Entry 3PO4 (X-ray diffraction, 1.80 A resolution); this record covers chains A and B of the 3 polymer chains in the assembly.

Chain A:
Name: DNA polymerase I
Organism: Thermus aquaticus
Notes: EC 2.7.7.7; fragment: klenow fragment
UniProt: P19821 (DPO1_THEAQ); residue numbers follow UniProt; this construct covers 293-832
Sequence (540 residues; row label = number of the first residue in the row):
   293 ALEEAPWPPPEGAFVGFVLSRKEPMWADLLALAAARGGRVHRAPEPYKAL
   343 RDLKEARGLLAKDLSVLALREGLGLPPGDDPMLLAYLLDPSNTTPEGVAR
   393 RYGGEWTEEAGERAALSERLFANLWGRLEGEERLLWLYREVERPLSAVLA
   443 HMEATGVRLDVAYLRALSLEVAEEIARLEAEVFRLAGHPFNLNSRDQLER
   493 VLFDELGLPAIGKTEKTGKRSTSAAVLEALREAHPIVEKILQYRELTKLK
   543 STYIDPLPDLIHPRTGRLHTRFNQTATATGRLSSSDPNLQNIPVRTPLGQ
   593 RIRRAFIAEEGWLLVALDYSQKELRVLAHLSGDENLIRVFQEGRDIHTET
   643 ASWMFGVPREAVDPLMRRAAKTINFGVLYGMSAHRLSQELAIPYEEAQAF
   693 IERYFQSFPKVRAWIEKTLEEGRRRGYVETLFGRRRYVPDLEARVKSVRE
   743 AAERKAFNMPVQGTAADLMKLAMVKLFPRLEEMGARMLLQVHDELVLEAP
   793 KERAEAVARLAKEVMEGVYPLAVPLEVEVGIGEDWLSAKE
Not modelled in the structure: 293-294
Construct notes: engineered mutation Lys-614 (Ile in P19821), Lys-747 (Met in P19821)
Ion coordination: Na+ near Glu-507 (its only coordinating residue here)
Residues lining bound ligands: 2',3'-dideoxyadenosine triphosphate (DDS): Arg-587, Ser-612, Gln-613, His-639, Arg-659, Lys-663, Phe-667, Tyr-671, Asp-785
What the authors report for this chain:
  - binding site for 2',3'-dideoxyadenosine triphosphate: Tyr-671
  - mutagenesis - I614K (53-fold), I614K/M747K (56-fold): increased catalytic activity on dAMP incorporation opposite abasic
  - mutagenesis - M747K: increased catalytic activity on dAMP

Chain B:
Molecule: 12-nt DNA strand
Notes: fragment: DNA primer
Sequence (12 nucleotides; row label = number of the first residue in the row):
   101 GACCACGGCGCX
Modified / non-standard residues: 2DA (2',3'-dideoxyadenosine-5'-monophosphate) at position 112
Ion coordination: Mg2+ near 2DA_112 (its only coordinating residue here)

Chain A / chain B interface:
Contacting residue pairs - 35 pairs, chain A then chain B:
  Arg-487(A) / DG107(B)  hydrogen bond to the phosphate
  Arg-487(A) / DG108(B)  salt bridge to the phosphate
  Thr-506(A) / DG107(B)  hydrogen bond to the phosphate
  Thr-506(A) / DG108(B)  phosphate contact
  Glu-507(A) / DG107(B)  phosphate contact
  Lys-508(A) / DC106(B)  phosphate contact
  Lys-508(A) / DG107(B)  hydrogen bond to the phosphate
  Thr-509(A) / DC106(B)  phosphate contact
  Thr-509(A) / DG107(B)  hydrogen bond to the phosphate
  Ser-513(A) / DG108(B)  hydrogen bond to the phosphate
  Thr-514(A) / DG108(B)  hydrogen bond to the phosphate
  Ser-515(A) / DG108(B)  phosphate contact
  Ser-515(A) / DC109(B)  phosphate contact
  Ala-516(A) / DC109(B)  hydrogen bond to the phosphate
  Arg-536(A) / DG108(B)  hydrogen bond to the phosphate
  Arg-536(A) / DC109(B)  salt bridge to the phosphate
  Lys-540(A) / DG108(B)  base contact
  Lys-540(A) / DC109(B)  hydrogen bond to the base
  Lys-540(A) / DG110(B)  sugar contact
  Tyr-545(A) / DG110(B)  sugar contact
  Arg-573(A) / 2DA_112(B)  base contact
  Gln-582(A) / DC111(B)  sugar contact
  Asn-583(A) / DG110(B)  hydrogen bond to the base
  Asn-583(A) / DC111(B)  sugar contact
  Ile-584(A) / DC111(B)  sugar contact
  Pro-585(A) / DG110(B)  phosphate contact
  Pro-585(A) / DC111(B)  phosphate contact
  Val-586(A) / DC111(B)  hydrogen bond to the phosphate
  Val-586(A) / 2DA_112(B)  phosphate contact
  Arg-587(A) / DC111(B)  salt bridge to the phosphate
  Arg-587(A) / 2DA_112(B)  salt bridge to the phosphate
  Tyr-671(A) / 2DA_112(B)  base contact
  Val-783(A) / 2DA_112(B)  sugar contact
  His-784(A) / 2DA_112(B)  sugar contact
  Asp-785(A) / 2DA_112(B)  sugar contact
Other interface residues (no listed pair), chain A (27 interface residues in all): Gly-510, Glu-537, Asn-580, Arg-595

Summary:
The interface between chain A and chain B involves 27 residues on one side and 7 on the other; the contacts
include 11 hydrogen bonds and 4 salt bridges. Polar contacts include Lys-540(A)/DC109(B), Asn-583(A)/DG110(B)
and Arg-487(A)/DG107(B). The paper reports a binding site for 2',3'-dideoxyadenosine triphosphate at
Tyr-671(A); I614K and I614K/M747K of chain A increase catalytic activity on dAMP incorporation opposite
abasic.
Here chain A is DNA polymerase I (Thermus aquaticus) and chain B is a 12-nt DNA strand. Entry 3PO4 (Structure
of a mutant of the large fragment of DNA polymerase I from Thermus aquaticus in ...) was determined by X-ray
diffraction, deposited together with 3PO5 and 3PY8.
